5Y3D - chains C and H of the 8 polymer chains in the assembly; structure by X-ray diffraction, 3.14 A resolution.

[Chain C]
Protein: RNA-dependent RNA polymerase
Source organism: Murine norovirus 1
Reference sequence: Q80J95 (Q80J95_9CALI); residues 4-509 here correspond to UniProt positions 1181-1686 (UniProt number = residue number + 1177)
Chain sequence (517 residues; numbered 4 to 520; the number before each row is that of its first residue):
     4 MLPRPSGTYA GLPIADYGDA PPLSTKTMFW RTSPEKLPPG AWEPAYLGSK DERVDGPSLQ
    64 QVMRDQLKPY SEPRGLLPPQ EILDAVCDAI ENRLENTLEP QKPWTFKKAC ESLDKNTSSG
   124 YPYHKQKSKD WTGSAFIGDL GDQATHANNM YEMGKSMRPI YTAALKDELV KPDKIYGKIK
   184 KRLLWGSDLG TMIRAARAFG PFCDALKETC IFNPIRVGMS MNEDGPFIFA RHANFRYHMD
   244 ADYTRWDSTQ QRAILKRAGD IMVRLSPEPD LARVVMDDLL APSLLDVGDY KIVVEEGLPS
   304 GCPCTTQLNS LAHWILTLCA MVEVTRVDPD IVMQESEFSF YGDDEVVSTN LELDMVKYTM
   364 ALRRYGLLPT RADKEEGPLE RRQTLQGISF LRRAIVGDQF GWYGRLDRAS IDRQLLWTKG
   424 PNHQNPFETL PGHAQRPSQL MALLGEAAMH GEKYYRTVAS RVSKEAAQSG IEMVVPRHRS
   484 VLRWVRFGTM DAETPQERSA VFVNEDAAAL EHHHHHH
Not modelled in the structure: 4-7, 437-438, 474-475, 492-520
Construct notes: expression tag (510-520)
What the authors report for this chain:
  - self-association interface (contacts with another copy of this molecule); pairs are residue here / residue on that copy: Gln389-Arg329
  - mutagenesis - R239A: unchanged growth
  - mutagenesis - D331A, L354D: abolished growth
  - mutagenesis - L354D: decreased expression
  - mutagenesis - D346A/D347A: abolished catalytic activity (citing earlier work)

[Chain H]
Protein: viral protein genome-linked (VPg)
Source organism: Murine norovirus
Chain sequence (35 residues; numbered 22 to 56; the number before each row is that of its first residue; X marks 35 residues of unknown identity (built as UNK)):
    22 XXXXXXXXXX XXXXXXXXXX XXXXXXXXXX XXXXX
Not modelled in the structure: 37-39

[Chain C / chain H interface]
Chain C residues in contact with chain H, 4 residues: Val330, Asn353, Leu354, Glu355
The authors on this interface:
  - hot spots on chain C (mutagenesis) - L354D (210 +/- 1.6 nM): decreased binding to VPg(1-124)

[In short]
Chain C and chain H make no direct contact in this assembly. From the paper: D331A and L354D of chain C
abolish growth; a self-association interface involving Gln389(C); 4 substitutions were tested in all.
Chain C is RNA-dependent RNA polymerase (Murine norovirus 1) and chain H is viral protein genome-linked (VPg)
(Murine norovirus); the structure, Structural insight into the interaction between RNA polymerase and VPg for
norovirus replication, was determined by X-ray diffraction.
